Entry 9IM5 (X-ray diffraction, 2.86 A resolution); this record covers chains B and E of the 5 polymer chains in the assembly.

Chain B:
Name: Tubulin beta chain
Source organism: Sus scrofa
Reference sequence: P02554 (TBB_PIG); residue numbers follow UniProt; this construct covers 1-445
Chain sequence (445 residues; row label = number of the first residue in the row):
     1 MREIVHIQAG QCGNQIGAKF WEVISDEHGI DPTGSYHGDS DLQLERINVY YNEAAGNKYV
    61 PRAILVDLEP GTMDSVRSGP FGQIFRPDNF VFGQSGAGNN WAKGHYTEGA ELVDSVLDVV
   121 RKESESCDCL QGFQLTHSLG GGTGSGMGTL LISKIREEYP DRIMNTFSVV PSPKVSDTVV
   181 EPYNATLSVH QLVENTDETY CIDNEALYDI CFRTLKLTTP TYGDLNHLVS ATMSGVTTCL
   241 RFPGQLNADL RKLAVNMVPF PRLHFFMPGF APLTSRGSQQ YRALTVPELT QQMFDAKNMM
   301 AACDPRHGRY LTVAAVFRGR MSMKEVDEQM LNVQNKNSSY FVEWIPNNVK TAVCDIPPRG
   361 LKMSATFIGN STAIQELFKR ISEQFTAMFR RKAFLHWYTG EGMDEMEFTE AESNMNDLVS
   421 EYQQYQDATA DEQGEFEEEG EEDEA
Not modelled in the structure: 1, 276-279, 429-445
Ion coordination: Ca2+ near Glu111 (its only coordinating residue here)
Small-molecule neighbours:
  - A1L2T (N4-(1,3-benzodioxol-5-ylmethyl)-6-(1H-indol-4-yl)pyrimidine-2,4-diamine): Ile4, Tyr50, Gln134, Asn165, Phe167, Glu198, Tyr200, Val236, Thr237, Cys239, Leu240, Leu246, Leu250, Leu253, Ala254, Asn256, Met257, Ala314, Val316, Ala352, Ile368
  - GDP (guanosine-5'-diphosphate): Gly10, Gln11, Cys12, Gln15, Ile16, Asn99, Ser138, Gly140, Gly141, Gly142, Thr143, Gly144, Val169, Pro171, Val175, Asp177, Glu181, Asn204, Leu207, Tyr222, Leu225, Asn226
Curated features (UniProtKB/Swiss-Prot):
  - motif: Met1 to Ile4 (MREI motif)
  - binding site (GTP): Gln11, Glu69, Ser138, Gly142, Thr143, Gly144, Asn204, Asn226
  - binding site (Mg(2+)): Glu69
  - modified residue: Ser40 (Phosphoserine), Lys58 (N6-acetyllysine), Ser172 (Phosphoserine), Thr285 (Phosphothreonine), Thr290 (Phosphothreonine), Arg318 (Omega-N-methylarginine), Glu438 (5-glutamyl polyglutamate)
  - cross-link (Glycyl lysine isopeptide (Lys-Gly)): Lys58 (interchain with G-Cter in ubiquitin), Lys324 (interchain with G-Cter in ubiquitin)
  - natural variant: His37 (H37V: In 2nd form), Asn48 (N48S: In 2nd form), Ala55 to Asn57 (sequence variant, change not given here; In 2nd form), Ser275 (S275A: In 2nd form)

Chain E:
Name: Stathmin-4
Source organism: Rattus norvegicus
Reference sequence: P63043 (STMN4_RAT); residues 5-145 here correspond to UniProt positions 49-189 (UniProt number = residue number + 44)
Chain sequence (143 residues; numbered 3 to 145; the number before each row is that of its first residue):
     3 MADMEVIELN KCTSGQSFEV ILKPPSFDGV PEFNASLPRR RDPSLEEIQK KLEAAEERRK
    63 YQEAELLKQL AEKREHEREV IQKAIEENNN FIKMAKEKLA QKMESNKENR EAHLAAMLER
   123 LQEKDKHAEE VRKNKELKEE ASR
Not modelled in the structure: 3-5, 28-43, 142-145
Construct notes: initiating methionine (3); expression tag (4); engineered mutation Gln71 (His115 in P63043)
Curated features (UniProtKB/Swiss-Prot):
  - modified residue: Ser46 (Phosphoserine)

Interface between chain B and chain E:
Pairs across the interface - 23 pairs, chain B then chain E:
  His105(B) - Lys75(E)  hydrogen bond
  Tyr106(B) - His78(E)  hydrogen bond
  Tyr106(B) - Glu79(E)
  Tyr106(B) - Val82(E)  hydrophobic
  Tyr106(B) - Ile83(E)
  Leu150(B) - Glu79(E)
  Ser153(B) - Leu72(E)
  Ser153(B) - Lys75(E)
  Ser153(B) - Arg76(E)  hydrogen bond
  Lys154(B) - Arg76(E)
  Lys154(B) - Glu79(E)  salt bridge
  Lys154(B) - Arg80(E)
  Arg156(B) - Leu68(E)
  Glu157(B) - Leu69(E)
  Glu157(B) - Leu72(E)
  Glu157(B) - Arg76(E)  salt bridge
  Pro160(B) - Glu65(E)
  Gln191(B) - Lys75(E)
  Glu401(B) - Val82(E)
  Glu401(B) - Ala86(E)
  Gly402(B) - Val82(E)
  Gly402(B) - Lys85(E)
  Glu407(B) - His78(E)  salt bridge
Also at the interface, not in a pair above, chain B (17 interface residues in all): Thr107, Thr399, Gly400, Met403, Asp404
Also at the interface, not in a pair above, chain E (14 interface residues in all): Glu89

Overview:
Chain B and chain E form an interface of 17 and 14 residues respectively; the contacts include 3 hydrogen
bonds and 3 salt bridges. Polar contacts include Lys154(B)-Glu79(E), Glu157(B)-Arg76(E) and
Glu407(B)-His78(E). Chain B binds compound A1L2T and GDP.
Here chain B is Tubulin beta chain (Sus scrofa) and chain E is Stathmin-4 (Rattus norvegicus). Entry 9IM5
(Tubulin-RB3(MUT)-TTL-Y12) was determined by X-ray diffraction, deposited together with 9IMO.
